Entry 4WX9 (X-ray diffraction, 3.00 A resolution); this record covers chains E and A of the 3 polymer chains in the assembly.

# Chain E
Molecule: 13-nt DNA strand
Sequence (13 nucleotides; row label = number of the first residue in the row):
    14 TACTAGCCAT GGC

# Chain A
Protein: Methylated-DNA--protein-cysteine methyltransferase
Organism: Mycobacterium tuberculosis
Notes: EC 2.1.1.63
Reference sequence: P9WJW5 (OGT_MYCTU); numbering as in UniProt (aligned over 1-165)
Chain sequence (165 residues; numbered 1 to 165; the number before each row is that of its first residue):
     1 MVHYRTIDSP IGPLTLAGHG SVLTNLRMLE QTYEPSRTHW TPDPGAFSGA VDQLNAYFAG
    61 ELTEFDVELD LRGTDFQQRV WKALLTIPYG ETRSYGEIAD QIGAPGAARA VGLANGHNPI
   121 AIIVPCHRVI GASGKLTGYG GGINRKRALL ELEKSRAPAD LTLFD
Disordered / not traced: 1, 33-35
Sequence notes: engineered mutation Val-2 (Ile in P9WJW5)
UniProt features mapped onto this chain:
  - active site: Cys-126 (Nucleophile)
From the paper describing this entry:
  - catalytic residues: Cys-126
  - binding site for the 13-nt DNA strand: Tyr-95, Arg-109, Asn-115, Cys-126, Ala-132, Thr-137, Tyr-139, Gly-140
  - conformationally variable residues (order/disorder transition): Tyr-33 to Pro-35
  - mutagenesis - R37E (5-fold): decreased binding to methylated duplex
  - mutagenesis - Y139F (10-fold): decreased binding to dsDNAmet
  - mutagenesis - Y139F (3-fold): decreased binding to unmodified probe

# Interface between chain E and chain A
Residue-residue contacts - 10 pairs, chain E then chain A:
  DG19(E) with Arg-109(A), base contact
  DC20(E) with Arg-109(A), base contact
  DC21(E) with Gly-106(A), sugar contact; Ala-107(A), sugar contact; Ala-110(A), base contact
  DA22(E) with Phe-76(A), sugar contact; Ala-110(A), sugar contact
  DT23(E) with Thr-74(A), hydrogen bond to the phosphate; Phe-76(A), phosphate contact; Gln-77(A), phosphate contact
Interface residues without a listed pair, chain E (6 interface residues in all): DG24

# Summary
The interface between chain E and chain A involves 6 residues on one side and 7 on the other; the contacts
include 1 hydrogen bond. Its one hydrogen-bonded contact is DT23(E)/Thr-74(A). UniProt lists active-site
residue Cys-126(A) on chain A. From the paper: the catalytic residue Cys-126(A); R37E of chain A reduces
binding to methylated duplex.
Here chain E is a 13-nt DNA strand and chain A is Methylated-DNA--protein-cysteine methyltransferase
(Mycobacterium tuberculosis). Entry 4WX9 (Crystal structure of Mycobacterium tuberculosis OGT in complex with
DNA) was determined by X-ray diffraction together with 4WXC and 4WXD from the same study.
